8H67 - chains E and F of the 15 polymer chains in the assembly; structure by electron microscopy, 3.80 A resolution.

# Chain E (and F)
Molecule: CRISPR associated protein Cas7
Organism: Synechocystis sp. PCC 6714
Notes: chain F of this document is another copy of the same molecule, construct and numbering; everything in this record applies to it too
UniProtKB: A0A068N458 (A0A068N458_SYNY4); numbering as in UniProt (aligned over 1-301)
Amino-acid sequence (301 residues; numbered 1 to 301; the number before each row is that of its first residue):
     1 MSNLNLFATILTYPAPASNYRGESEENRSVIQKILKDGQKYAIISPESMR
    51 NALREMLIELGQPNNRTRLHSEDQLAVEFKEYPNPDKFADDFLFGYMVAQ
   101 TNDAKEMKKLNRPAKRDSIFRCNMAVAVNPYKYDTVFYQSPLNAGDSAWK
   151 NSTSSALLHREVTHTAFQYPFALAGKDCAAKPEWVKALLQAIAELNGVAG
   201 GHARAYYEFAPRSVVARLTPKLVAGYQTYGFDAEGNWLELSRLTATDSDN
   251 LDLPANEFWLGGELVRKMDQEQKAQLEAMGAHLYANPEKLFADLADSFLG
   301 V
Not modelled in the structure: 1-2

# Interface between chain E and chain F
Pairs across the interface - 53 pairs, chain E then chain F:
  Y13(E) with G225(F); Q227(F)
  P14(E) with Q227(F)
  K132(E) with L35(F)
  F137(E) with R21(F); E23(F); Q32(F)
  Y138(E) with E47(F)
  Q139(E) with R21(F)
  L142(E) with L75(F); A76(F), hydrophobic
  N143(E) with V77(F), hydrogen bond (backbone-backbone); E81(F); M97(F), hydrogen bond
  A144(E) with V77(F)
  D146(E) with E78(F); Y82(F)
  S147(E) with E81(F); Y82(F)
  W149(E) with E81(F); N84(F); P85(F), hydrophobic; D86(F); N102(F); D103(F), hydrogen bond
  K150(E) with M97(F); V98(F), hydrogen bond (side chain-backbone); A99(F)
  S155(E) with Q74(F)
  R160(E) with E47(F), salt bridge
  V162(E) with M124(F), hydrophobic
  H164(E) with L35(F), hydrogen bond (side chain-backbone); K36(F), hydrogen bond
  E194(E) with K221(F), salt bridge; L222(F), hydrogen bond (side chain-backbone); V223(F)
  N196(E) with L222(F); V223(F), hydrogen bond (side chain-backbone)
  A203(E) with C122(F)
  R204(E) with P46(F); E47(F), salt bridge; C122(F)
  A205(E) with C122(F), hydrogen bond (backbone-backbone); N123(F)
  Y206(E) with C122(F); N123(F); A172(F)
  E208(E) with G225(F)
  A210(E) with A224(F)
  K267(E) with R242(F)
  A285(E) with R242(F)
  N286(E) with R242(F), hydrogen bond; D252(F), hydrogen bond (side chain-backbone)
Interface residues without a listed pair, chain E (36 interface residues in all): P16, D134, P141, G145, A148, N151, S152, R266
Interface residues without a listed pair, chain F (45 interface residues in all): K33, I34, D37, K40, S45, R50, S118, F120, R121, Y229, L253

# In short
Chain E and chain F form an interface of 36 and 45 residues respectively, with 11 hydrogen bonds and 3 salt
bridges. Among the polar pairs are R160(E)-E47(F), E194(E)-K221(F) and R204(E)-E47(F).
Chain E and chain F are both CRISPR associated protein Cas7 (Synechocystis sp. PCC 6714); the structure, type
I-B Cascade bound to a PAM-containing dsDNA target at 3.8 angstrom resolution, was determined by electron
microscopy together with 8IP0 from the same study.
